Entry 6L84 (X-ray diffraction, 2.60 A resolution); this record covers chains A and T of the 3 polymer chains in the assembly.

[Chain A]
Molecule: DNA polymerase IV
From: Saccharolobus solfataricus (strain ATCC 35092 / DSM 1617 / JCM 11322 / P2)
Notes: EC 2.7.7.7
UniProtKB: Q97W02 (DPO4_SACS2); residue numbers follow UniProt; this construct covers 1-352
Sequence (360 residues; numbered 1 to 360; the number before each row is that of its first residue):
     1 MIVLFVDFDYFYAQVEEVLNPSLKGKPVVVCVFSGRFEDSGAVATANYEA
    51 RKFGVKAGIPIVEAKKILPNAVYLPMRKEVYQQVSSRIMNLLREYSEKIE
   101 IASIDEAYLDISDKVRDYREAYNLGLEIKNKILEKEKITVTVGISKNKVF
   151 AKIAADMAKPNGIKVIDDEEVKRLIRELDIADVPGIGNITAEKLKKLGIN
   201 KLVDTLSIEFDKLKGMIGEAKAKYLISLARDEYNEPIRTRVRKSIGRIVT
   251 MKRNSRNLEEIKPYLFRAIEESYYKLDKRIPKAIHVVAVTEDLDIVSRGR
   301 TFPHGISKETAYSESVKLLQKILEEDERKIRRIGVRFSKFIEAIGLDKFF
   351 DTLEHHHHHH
Not modelled in the structure: 342-360
Construct notes: expression tag (353-360)
Ion coordination: Ca2+ site 1: Asp7, Asp105, Glu106 (shared with 1 residue of chain P); Ca2+ site 2: Phe8, Asp105; Ca2+ site 3: Ala181, Ile186
Swiss-Prot annotation at these positions:
  - active site: Glu106
  - binding site (Mg(2+)): Asp7, Asp105
  - site: Tyr12 (Substrate discrimination)
  - mutagenesis: Asp105 to Glu106 (Loss of function), Glu342 to Thr352 (Almost complete loss of interaction with PCNA)

[Chain T]
Molecule: 18-nt DNA strand
Sequence (18 nucleotides; numbered -2 to 15; the number before each row is that of its first residue; numbers below 1 keep their minus sign (DT-2 is residue -2)):
    -2 TCACGGAATCCTTCCCCC
Not modelled in the structure: -2 to 0

[How chain A and chain T interact]
Residue-residue contacts (40):
  Val32(A) - DG2(T)  sugar contact
  Val32(A) - DG3(T)  sugar contact
  Ser34(A) - DG2(T)  hydrogen bond to the phosphate
  Ser34(A) - DG3(T)  phosphate contact
  Phe37(A) - DC1(T)  phosphate contact
  Ser40(A) - DG2(T)  hydrogen bond to the phosphate
  Gly41(A) - DC1(T)  sugar contact
  Gly41(A) - DG2(T)  hydrogen bond to the phosphate
  Ala42(A) - DG2(T)  base contact
  Ala44(A) - DG2(T)  base contact
  Gly58(A) - DG2(T)  base contact
  Pro60(A) - DC1(T)  phosphate contact
  Val62(A) - DC1(T)  phosphate contact
  Lys78(A) - DA4(T)  sugar contact
  Gly218(A) - DT9(T)  phosphate contact
  Glu219(A) - DT9(T)  hydrogen bond to the phosphate
  Ala220(A) - DC8(T)  phosphate contact
  Ala220(A) - DT9(T)  hydrogen bond to the phosphate
  Lys221(A) - DC7(T)  phosphate contact
  Lys221(A) - DC8(T)  salt bridge to the phosphate
  Val241(A) - DT6(T)  phosphate contact
  Arg242(A) - DA5(T)  hydrogen bond to the phosphate
  Arg242(A) - DT6(T)  salt bridge to the phosphate
  Lys243(A) - DT6(T)  hydrogen bond to the phosphate
  Ser244(A) - DA5(T)  phosphate contact
  Ser244(A) - DT6(T)  hydrogen bond to the phosphate
  Ile245(A) - DA5(T)  phosphate contact
  Gly246(A) - DA4(T)  phosphate contact
  Gly246(A) - DA5(T)  hydrogen bond to the phosphate
  Arg247(A) - DA4(T)  salt bridge to the phosphate
  Ile248(A) - DG3(T)  sugar contact
  Ile248(A) - DA4(T)  hydrogen bond to the phosphate
  Thr250(A) - DG3(T)  hydrogen bond to the phosphate
  Leu293(A) - DC1(T)  base contact
  Arg331(A) - DC1(T)  base contact
  Arg331(A) - DG2(T)  salt bridge to the phosphate
  Arg332(A) - DG2(T)  salt bridge to the phosphate
  Arg332(A) - DG3(T)  salt bridge to the phosphate
  Arg336(A) - DA4(T)  sugar contact
  Arg336(A) - DA5(T)  salt bridge to the phosphate
Other interface residues (no listed pair), chain A (30 interface residues in all): Ile217, Lys275

[Summary]
Chain A and chain T form an interface of 30 and 9 residues respectively, with 11 hydrogen bonds and 7 salt
bridges. Polar contacts include Ser34(A)-DG2(T), Ser40(A)-DG2(T) and Gly41(A)-DG2(T).
Here chain A is DNA polymerase IV (Saccharolobus solfataricus (strain ATCC 35092 / DSM 1617 / JCM 11322 / P2))
and chain T is an 18-nt DNA strand. Entry 6L84 (Complex of DNA polymerase IV and D-DNA duplex) was determined
by X-ray diffraction (same publication as 6L97).
